7WG4 - chain A; structure by X-ray diffraction, 1.51 A resolution.

== Chain A ==
Molecule: Arginyltransferase
Organism: Kluyveromyces lactis (strain ATCC 8585 / CBS 2359 / DSM 70799 / NBRC 1267 / NRRL Y-1140 / WM37)
Notes: EC 2.3.2.8
Reference sequence: Q6CXX6 (Q6CXX6_KLULA); numbering as in UniProt (aligned over 1-503)
Amino-acid sequence (507 residues; row label = number of the first residue in the row; numbers below 1 keep their minus sign (Asp-3 is residue -3)):
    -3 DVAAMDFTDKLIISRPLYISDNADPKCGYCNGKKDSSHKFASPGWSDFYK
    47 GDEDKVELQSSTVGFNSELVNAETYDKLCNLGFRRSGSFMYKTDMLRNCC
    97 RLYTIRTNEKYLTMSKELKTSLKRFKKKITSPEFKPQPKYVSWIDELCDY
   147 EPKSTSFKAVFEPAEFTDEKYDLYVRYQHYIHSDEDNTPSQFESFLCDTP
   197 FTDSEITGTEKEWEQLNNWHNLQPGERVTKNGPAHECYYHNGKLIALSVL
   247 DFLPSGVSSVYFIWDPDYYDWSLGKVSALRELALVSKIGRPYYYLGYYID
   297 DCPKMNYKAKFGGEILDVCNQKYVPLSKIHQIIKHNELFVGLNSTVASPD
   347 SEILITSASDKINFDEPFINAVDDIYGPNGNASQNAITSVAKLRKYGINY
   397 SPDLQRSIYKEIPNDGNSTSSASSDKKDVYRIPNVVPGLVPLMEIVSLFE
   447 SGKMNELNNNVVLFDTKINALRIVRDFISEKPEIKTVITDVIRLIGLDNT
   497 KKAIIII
Unresolved in the structure: -3 to -1, 410-422
Construct notes: expression tag (-3 to 0)
Metal / ion sites: Zn2+: Cys23, Cys26, Cys95, Cys96
From the paper describing this entry:
  - catalytic residues: Lys304 (proposed by the authors, not directly observed)
  - mutagenesis - R80E, K112E/K115E/K119E/R120E/K123E, Y303F, K304A: abolished catalytic activity
  - mutagenesis - R80K, H178A: decreased catalytic activity
  - mutagenesis - R80E: increased growth
  - mutagenesis - Y25F: abolished catalytic activity on Nt-Glu-peptide
  - mutagenesis - Y25F, E277A: decreased catalytic activity on Nt-Asp-peptide
  - mutagenesis - Y87F: unchanged catalytic activity on Nt-Asp-peptide
  - mutagenesis - Y87F: decreased catalytic activity on Nt-Glu-peptide
  - mutagenesis - E277K: abolished catalytic activity on Nt-Asp-peptide
  - mutagenesis - E277D: unchanged catalytic activity
  - mutagenesis - E277K: abolished catalytic activity on Asp-eK-ha-Ura3
  - mutagenesis - E277A: decreased catalytic activity on Asp-eK-ha-Ura3
  - mutagenesis - Y173F (6.3-fold), W260A (18-fold): decreased binding to Nt-Asp-peptide
  - mutagenesis - Y173F (6.6-fold), W260A (18-fold): decreased binding to Nt-Glu-peptide

== In short ==
Cys23, Cys26, Cys95 and Cys96 form the Zn2+ site. From the paper: the catalytic residue Lys304; R80E,
K112E/K115E/K119E/R120E/K123E and Y303F, among others, abolish catalytic activity; 13 substitutions were
tested in all.
Chain A is Arginyltransferase (Kluyveromyces lactis (strain ATCC 8585 / CBS 2359 / DSM 70799 / NBRC 1267 /
NRRL Y-1140 / WM37)); the structure, DVAA-KlAte1, was determined by X-ray diffraction together with 7WFX, 7WG1
and 7WG2 from the same study.
